Entry 8E8D (X-ray diffraction, 2.09 A resolution); this record covers chains A and T of the 3 polymer chains in the assembly.

== Chain A ==
Name: DNA polymerase eta
Source organism: Homo sapiens
Notes: EC 2.7.7.7
UniProtKB: Q9Y253 (POLH_HUMAN); numbering as in UniProt (aligned over 1-432)
Chain sequence (435 residues; numbered -2 to 432; the number before each row is that of its first residue; numbers below 1 keep their minus sign (Gly-2 is residue -2)):
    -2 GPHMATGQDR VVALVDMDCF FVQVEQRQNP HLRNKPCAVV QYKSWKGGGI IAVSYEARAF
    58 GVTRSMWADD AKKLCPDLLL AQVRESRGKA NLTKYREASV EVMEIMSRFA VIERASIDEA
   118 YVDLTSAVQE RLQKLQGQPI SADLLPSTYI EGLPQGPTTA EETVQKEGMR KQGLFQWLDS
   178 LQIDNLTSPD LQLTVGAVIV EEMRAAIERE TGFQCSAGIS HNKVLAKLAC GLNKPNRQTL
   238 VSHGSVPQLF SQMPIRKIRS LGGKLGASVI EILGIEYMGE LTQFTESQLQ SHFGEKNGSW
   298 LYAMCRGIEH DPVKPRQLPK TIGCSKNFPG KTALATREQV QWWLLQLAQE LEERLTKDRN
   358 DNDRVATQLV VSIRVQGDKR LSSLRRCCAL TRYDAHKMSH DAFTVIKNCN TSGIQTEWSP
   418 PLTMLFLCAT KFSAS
Not modelled in the structure: 154-161, 411-412
Sequence notes: expression tag (-2 to 0)
Ion coordination: Mn2+ site 1: Asp13, Met14, Asp115 (together with 2'-deoxyguanosine-5'-triphosphate); Mn2+ site 2: Asp13, Asp115, Glu116 (together with 2'-deoxyguanosine-5'-triphosphate) (shared with 1 residue of chain P)
Residues lining bound ligands: 2'-deoxyguanosine-5'-triphosphate: Asp13, Met14, Asp15, Cys16, Phe17, Phe18, Gln38, Ile48, Ala49, Tyr52, Arg55, Arg61, Leu89, Ile114, Asp115, Lys231
Curated features (UniProtKB/Swiss-Prot):
  - binding site (Mg(2+)): Asp13, Met14, Asp115, Glu116
  - binding site (Mn(2+)): Asp13, Met14, Asp115, Glu116
  - binding site (a 2'-deoxyribonucleoside 5'-triphosphate): Arg61
  - natural variant: Val37 (deletion: In XPV), Leu75 (deletion: In XPV), Arg93 (R93P: In XPV), Arg111 (R111H: In XPV), Thr122 (T122P: In XPV), Gly153 (G153D: In a breast cancer sample), Thr191 (T191P: In XPV), Gly263 (G263V: In XPV), Val266 (V266D: In XPV), Gly295 (G295R: In XPV), Arg361 (R361S: In XPV)
  - mutagenesis: Tyr52 (Y52A/F: Reduces DNA polymerase activity; Y52E: Reduces DNA polymerase activity. Increases fidelity of replication and reduces translesion bypass), Arg61 (R61A: Reduces enzymatic activity by two-thirds), Ser62 (S62G: Increased DNA polymerase activity and translesion bypass compared to wild-type), Ala68 (A68S/V: Severe reduction in thymine dimer translesion bypass), Asn324 to Pro326 (Reduces binding to chromatin and to monoubiquitinated PCNA. Abolishes binding to monoubiquitinated PCNA; when associated with 705-E--H-713 Del)
From the paper describing this entry:
  - mutagenesis - S113A (3-fold): decreased catalytic activity on dN primer end

== Chain T ==
Molecule: 12-nt DNA strand
Sequence (12 nucleotides; each row starts with the number of its first residue):
     2 CATTATGACG CT

== Chain A / chain T interface ==
Residue-residue contacts (39):
  Gln38(A) - DT5(T)  hydrogen bond to the base
  Gln38(A) - DA6(T)  sugar contact
  Tyr39(A) - DT5(T)  phosphate contact
  Tyr39(A) - DA6(T)  hydrogen bond to the phosphate
  Trp42(A) - DA3(T)  stacking on the base
  Arg61(A) - DT5(T)  hydrogen bond to the base
  Ser62(A) - DT4(T)  sugar contact
  Trp64(A) - DA3(T)  phosphate contact
  Trp64(A) - DT4(T)  phosphate contact
  Lys86(A) - DT7(T)  salt bridge to the phosphate
  Leu89(A) - DA6(T)  phosphate contact
  Leu89(A) - DT7(T)  phosphate contact
  Arg93(A) - DT7(T)  salt bridge to the phosphate
  Arg93(A) - DG8(T)  salt bridge to the phosphate
  Lys311(A) - DC10(T)  salt bridge to the phosphate
  Arg313(A) - DA9(T)  salt bridge to the phosphate
  Arg313(A) - DC10(T)  salt bridge to the phosphate
  Pro316(A) - DA9(T)  phosphate contact
  Lys317(A) - DA9(T)  hydrogen bond to the phosphate
  Lys317(A) - DC10(T)  salt bridge to the phosphate
  Thr318(A) - DG8(T)  sugar contact
  Thr318(A) - DA9(T)  hydrogen bond to the phosphate
  Ile319(A) - DG8(T)  phosphate contact
  Gly320(A) - DT7(T)  sugar contact
  Gly320(A) - DG8(T)  hydrogen bond to the phosphate
  Cys321(A) - DT7(T)  phosphate contact
  Ser322(A) - DA6(T)  sugar contact
  Ser322(A) - DT7(T)  hydrogen bond to the phosphate
  Lys323(A) - DA6(T)  salt bridge to the phosphate
  Asn324(A) - DT5(T)  phosphate contact
  Asn324(A) - DA6(T)  hydrogen bond to the phosphate
  Pro326(A) - DC2(T)  phosphate contact
  Pro326(A) - DA3(T)  sugar contact
  Pro326(A) - DT5(T)  phosphate contact
  Gly327(A) - DC2(T)  hydrogen bond to the phosphate
  Gly327(A) - DA3(T)  base contact
  Thr329(A) - DA3(T)  base contact
  Arg351(A) - DT7(T)  salt bridge to the phosphate
  Arg351(A) - DG8(T)  salt bridge to the phosphate
Other interface residues (no listed pair), chain A (31 interface residues in all): Ile48, Ala87, Glu110, Arg111, Lys293, Leu315, Glu347
Other interface residues (no listed pair), chain T (10 interface residues in all): DG11

== Summary ==
Chain A and chain T form an interface of 31 and 10 residues respectively; the contacts include 9 hydrogen
bonds, 10 salt bridges and 1 aromatic stacking contact. Polar pairs include Gln38(A)-DT5(T), Arg61(A)-DT5(T)
and Tyr39(A)-DA6(T). Ligands of chain A: 2'-deoxyguanosine-5'-triphosphate. The paper reports that S113A of
chain A reduces catalytic activity on dN primer end.
Chain A is DNA polymerase eta (Homo sapiens) and chain T is a 12-nt DNA strand; the structure, Human DNA
polymerase eta-DNA-rU-ended primer ternary mismatch complex:reaction with 10 mM Mn2+ for 60s, was determined
by X-ray diffraction (same publication as 8E85, 8E86, 8E87, 8E88, 8E89, 8E8A and 8 further entries).
